Entry 7TZ9 (X-ray diffraction, 2.01 A resolution); this record covers chain A.

# Chain A
Protein: Quinolone signal response protein
From: Pseudomonas aeruginosa
UniProtKB: A0A0H2Z6F6 (A0A0H2Z6F6_PSEAB); residues 1-301 here = UniProt positions 1-301
Sequence (304 residues; numbered -2 to 301; the number before each row is that of its first residue; numbers below 1 keep their minus sign (Gly-2 is residue -2)):
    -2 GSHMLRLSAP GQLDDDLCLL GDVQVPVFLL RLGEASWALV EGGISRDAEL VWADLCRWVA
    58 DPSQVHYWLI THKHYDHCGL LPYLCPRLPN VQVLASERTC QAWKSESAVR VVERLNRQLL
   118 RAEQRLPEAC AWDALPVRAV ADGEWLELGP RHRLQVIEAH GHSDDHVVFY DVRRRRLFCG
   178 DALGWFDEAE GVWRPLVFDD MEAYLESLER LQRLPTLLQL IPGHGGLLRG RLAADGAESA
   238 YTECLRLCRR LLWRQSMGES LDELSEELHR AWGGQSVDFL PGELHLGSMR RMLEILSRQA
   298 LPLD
Unresolved in the structure: -2 to -1, 273-274, 298-301
Sequence notes: expression tag (-2 to 0); engineered mutation Trp182 (Glu in A0A0H2Z6F6)
Ion coordination: Fe ion site 1: His69, His71, His159, Asp178, Glu280; Fe ion site 2: Asp73, His74, Asp178, His221, Glu280
From the paper describing this entry:
  - contacts within the chain: Trp182-Phe276, Trp182-Leu277, Trp182-Pro278
  - conformationally variable residues (loop rearrangement): Gly270 to Leu281
  - Fe ion coordination: Glu280
  - mutagenesis - D73A: unchanged signaling
  - mutagenesis - R243A/R246A/R247A: abolished binding to RhlR (citing earlier work)

# In short
The Fe ion site 1 is built by His69, His71, His159, Asp178 and Glu280. Asp73, His74, Asp178, His221 and Glu280
form the Fe ion site 2. From the paper: R243A/R246A/R247A abolish binding to RhlR; Fe ion coordination by
Glu280.
Chain A is Quinolone signal response protein (Pseudomonas aeruginosa); the structure, Structure of PQS
Response Protein PqsE(E182W) Variant, was determined by X-ray diffraction, deposited together with 7TZA and
7U6G.
